Entry 7KC1 (electron microscopy, 3.41 A resolution); this record covers chains D and G of the 12 polymer chains in the assembly.

[Chain D]
Name: Fusion protein of Hemagglutinin and Envelope glycoprotein
From: Influenza A virus
UniProt: chimeric construct of A0A2P1E3C0, M1E1E4: residues 1-176 from A0A2P1E3C0 (A0A2P1E3C0_9INFA) positions 330-505 (UniProt number = residue number + 329); residues 189-216 from M1E1E4 positions 1-28 (UniProt number = residue number - 188)
Sequence (222 residues; numbered 1 to 222; the number before each row is that of its first residue):
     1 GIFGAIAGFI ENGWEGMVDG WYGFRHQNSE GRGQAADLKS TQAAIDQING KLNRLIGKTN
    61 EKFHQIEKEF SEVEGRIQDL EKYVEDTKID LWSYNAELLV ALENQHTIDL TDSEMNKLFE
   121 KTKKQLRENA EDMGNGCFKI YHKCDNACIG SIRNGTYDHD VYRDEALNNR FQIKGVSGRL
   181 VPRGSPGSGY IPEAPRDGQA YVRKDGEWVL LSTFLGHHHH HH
Not modelled in the structure: 1-9, 174-222
Sequence notes: linker (177-188); expression tag (217-222)
Disulfides: Cys144-Cys148
Glycans and other covalent adducts: N-acetylglucosamine (NAG) linked to Asn154

[Chain G]
Name: Hemagglutinin
From: Influenza A virus
UniProt: L0HR89 (L0HR89_9INFA); residues -15 to 329 here correspond to UniProt positions 1-345 (UniProt number = residue number + 16)
Sequence (345 residues; numbered -15 to 329; the number before each row is that of its first residue; numbers below 1 keep their minus sign (Met-15 is residue -15)):
   -15 MKTIIALSHI LCLVFAQKLP GNDNSTATLC LGHHAVPNGT IVKTITNDQI EVTNATELVQ
    45 NSSIGEICDS PHQILDGENC TLIDALLGDP QCDGFQNKKW DLFVERSKAY SNCYPYDVPD
   105 YASLRSLVAS SGTLEFNNES FNWTGVTQNG TSSACIRRSN NSFFSRLNWL TQLNFKYPAL
   165 NVTMPNNEQF DKLYIWGVHH PVTDKDQIFL YAQSSGRITV STKRSQQAVI PNIGYRPRIR
   225 NIPSRISIYW TIVKPGDILL INSTGNLIAP RGYFKIRSGK SSIMRSDAPI GKCNSECITP
   285 NGSIPNDKPF QNVNRITYGA CPRYVKQSTL KLATGMRNVP EKQTR
Not modelled in the structure: -15 to 11, 326-329
Disulfides: Cys52-Cys277, Cys64-Cys76, Cys97-Cys139, Cys281-Cys305
Glycans and other covalent adducts: N-acetylglucosamine (NAG) linked to Asn22, Asn38, Asn63, Asn126, Asn133, Asn246, Asn285; glycan linked to Asn165

[Chain D / chain G interface]
Pairs across the interface (9; chain D residue first):
  Gly50(D) with Thr30(G)
  Lys51(D) with Ile29(G); Thr30(G)
  Asn53(D) with Asp32(G)
  Arg54(D) with Lys27(G); Thr28(G); Asp32(G)
  Asn60(D) with Lys310(G)
  His106(D) with Thr30(G)
Other interface residues (no listed pair), chain D (8 interface residues in all): Gln47, Glu103

[Overview]
The interface between chain D and chain G involves 8 residues on one side and 6 on the other. Covalently
linked N-acetylglucosamine: at Asn154(D). Covalently linked N-acetylglucosamine: at Asn22(G), Asn38(G),
Asn63(G), Asn126(G), Asn133(G) and Asn246(G) and 1 more.
Here chain D is Fusion protein of Hemagglutinin and Envelope glycoprotein and chain G is Hemagglutinin, both
from Influenza A virus. Entry 7KC1 (Cryo-EM structure of SRR2899884.46167H+MEDI8852L fab in complex with
Victoria HA) was determined by electron microscopy.
